3GE3 - chains A and E of the 4 polymer chains in the assembly; structure by X-ray diffraction, 1.52 A resolution.

Chain A:
Name: Toluene-4-monooxygenase system protein A
Source organism: Pseudomonas mendocina
Notes: EC 1.14.13.-
Reference sequence: Q6Q8Q7 (Q6Q8Q7_PSEME); residue numbers follow UniProt; this construct covers 1-500
Chain sequence (500 residues; row label = number of the first residue in the row):
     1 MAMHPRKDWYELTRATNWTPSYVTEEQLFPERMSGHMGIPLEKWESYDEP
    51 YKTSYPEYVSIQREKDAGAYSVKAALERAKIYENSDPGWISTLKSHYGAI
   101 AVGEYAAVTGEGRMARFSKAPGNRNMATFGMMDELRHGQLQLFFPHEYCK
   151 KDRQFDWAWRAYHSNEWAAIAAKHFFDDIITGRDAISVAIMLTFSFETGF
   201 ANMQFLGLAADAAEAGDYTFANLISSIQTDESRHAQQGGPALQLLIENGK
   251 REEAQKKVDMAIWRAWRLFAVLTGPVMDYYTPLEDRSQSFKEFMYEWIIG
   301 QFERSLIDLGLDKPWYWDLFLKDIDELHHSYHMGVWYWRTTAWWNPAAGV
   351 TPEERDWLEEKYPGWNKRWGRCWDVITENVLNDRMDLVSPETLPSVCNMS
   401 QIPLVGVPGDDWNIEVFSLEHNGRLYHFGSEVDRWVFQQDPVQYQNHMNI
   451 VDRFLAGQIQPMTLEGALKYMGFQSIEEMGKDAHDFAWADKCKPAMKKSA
Disordered / not traced: 1, 493-500
Construct notes: engineered mutation A201 (Thr in Q6Q8Q7)
Ion coordination: Fe ion site 1: E104, E134, H137 (together with acetate ion); Fe ion site 2: E134, E197, E231, H234 (together with acetate ion)

Chain E:
Name: Toluene-4-monooxygenase system protein D
Source organism: Pseudomonas mendocina
Notes: EC 1.14.13.-
Reference sequence: Q00459 (TMOD_PSEME); residues 1-103 here = UniProt positions 1-103
Chain sequence (103 residues; each row starts with the number of its first residue):
     1 MSTLADQALHNNNVGPIIRAGDLVEPVIETAEIDNPGKEITVEDRRAYVR
    51 IAAEGELILTRKTLEEQLGRPFNMQELEINLASFAGQIQADEDQIRFYFD
   101 KTM
Disordered / not traced: 1

Chain A / chain E interface:
Pairs across the interface (79):
  P5(A) - E92(E)
  R6(A) - Q75(E)
  K7(A) - E92(E)
  P50(A) - I88(E)
  P50(A) - A90(E)
  Y51(A) - E78(E)
  Y51(A) - L81(E)
  K52(A) - Q75(E)
  T53(A) - Q75(E)
  E57(A) - Q75(E)
  I61(A) - Q75(E)
  I61(A) - E76(E)
  I61(A) - E78(E)
  I61(A) - I79(E)  hydrophobic
  Q62(A) - E78(E)
  E64(A) - I79(E)
  K65(A) - E78(E)  salt bridge
  N202(A) - S83(E)  hydrogen bond
  L206(A) - Y48(E)
  L206(A) - A82(E)  hydrophobic
  L206(A) - S83(E)
  A209(A) - A47(E)
  A210(A) - R45(E)
  A210(A) - A47(E)
  E214(A) - R46(E)  salt bridge
  N222(A) - R19(E)  hydrogen bond
  S225(A) - R19(E)  hydrogen bond
  S225(A) - A82(E)
  S226(A) - R19(E)
  Q228(A) - A82(E)
  T229(A) - R19(E)
  T229(A) - E78(E)  hydrogen bond (side chain-backbone)
  T229(A) - I79(E)
  T229(A) - L81(E)
  T229(A) - A82(E)
  S232(A) - A82(E)  hydrogen bond (side chain-backbone)
  S232(A) - S83(E)
  S232(A) - F84(E)
  R233(A) - E78(E)  salt bridge
  Q236(A) - F84(E)
  Q288(A) - R45(E)
  F293(A) - Y48(E)
  Y295(A) - L4(E)  hydrophobic
  Y295(A) - A5(E)  hydrophobic
  E296(A) - Y48(E)  hydrogen bond
  E296(A) - R50(E)  salt bridge
  W297(A) - I17(E)  hydrophobic
  W297(A) - Y48(E)  hydrogen bond
  W297(A) - R50(E)
  W297(A) - S83(E)
  I299(A) - A5(E)
  I299(A) - A8(E)  hydrophobic
  I299(A) - L9(E)
  G300(A) - A8(E)
  G300(A) - N11(E)
  Q301(A) - I17(E)
  Q301(A) - R50(E)
  Q301(A) - S83(E)  hydrogen bond
  Q301(A) - F84(E)
  E303(A) - L9(E)
  R304(A) - L9(E)
  R304(A) - N11(E)  hydrogen bond (side chain-backbone)
  R304(A) - N12(E)
  R304(A) - F99(E)
  R304(A) - K101(E)  hydrogen bond (side chain-backbone)
  R304(A) - M103(E)
  S305(A) - G86(E)
  S305(A) - F99(E)
  I307(A) - L9(E)  hydrophobic
  I307(A) - K101(E)
  I307(A) - M103(E)  hydrophobic
  D308(A) - Q87(E)
  D308(A) - F99(E)
  D308(A) - D100(E)  hydrogen bond (side chain-backbone)
  D308(A) - K101(E)  hydrogen bond (side chain-backbone)
  L309(A) - Q87(E)
  K313(A) - L9(E)
  L321(A) - S2(E)
  L321(A) - A5(E)  hydrophobic
Other interface residues (no listed pair), chain A (49 interface residues in all): G207, A213, D230, S287, K291, G310, W317, D318
Other interface residues (no listed pair), chain E (37 interface residues in all): D6, N80, A85, Q89, Y98, T102

Summary:
49 residues of chain A and 37 residues of chain E are in contact, with 12 hydrogen bonds and 4 salt bridges.
Among the polar pairs are K65(A)-E78(E), E214(A)-R46(E) and R233(A)-E78(E). E104(A), E134(A) and H137(A) form
the Fe ion site 1.
Chain A is Toluene-4-monooxygenase system protein A and chain E is Toluene-4-monooxygenase system protein D,
both from Pseudomonas mendocina; the structure, Crystal Structure of the reduced Toluene 4-Monooxygenase HD
T201A mutant complex, was determined by X-ray diffraction (same publication as 3GE8).
